6Z16 - chains B and E of the 14 polymer chains in the assembly; structure by electron microscopy, 2.98 A resolution.

# Chain B
Name: Multisubunit Na+/H+ antiporter, B subunit
Source organism: Anoxybacillus flavithermus (strain DSM 21510 / WK1)
UniProtKB: B7GL83 (B7GL83_ANOFW); numbering as in UniProt (aligned over 1-140)
Amino-acid sequence (140 residues; numbered 1 to 140; the number before each row is that of its first residue):
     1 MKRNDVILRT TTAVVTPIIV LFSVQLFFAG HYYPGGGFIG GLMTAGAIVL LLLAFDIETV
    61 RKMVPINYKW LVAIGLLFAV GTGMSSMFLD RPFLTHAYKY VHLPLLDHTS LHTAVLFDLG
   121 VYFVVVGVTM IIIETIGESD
Disordered / not traced: 1-2
Residues lining bound ligands:
  - phosphatidylethanolamine (PTY), molecule 1: Ala-13, Val-14, Pro-17
  - phosphatidylethanolamine (PTY), molecule 2: Leu-42, Ala-45, Gly-46, Val-49, Thr-129, Ile-136, Gly-137, Asp-140

# Chain E
Name: Multisubunit Na+/H+ antiporter, E subunit
Source organism: Anoxybacillus flavithermus (strain DSM 21510 / WK1)
UniProtKB: B7GL97 (B7GL97_ANOFW); numbering as in UniProt (aligned over 1-158)
Amino-acid sequence (158 residues; each row starts with the number of its first residue):
     1 MAFQILLNVI LAFVWMFLTV SFDGASFLVG YMIGLFILFI LRRFFHSRFY LVPVFVIIKL
    61 LFIFFKELIL SNIAVAKVVM QRSLTIQPAI FALPTELKKE WEITVLAMLI TLTPGTLVLD
   121 VSDDGSTLYI HALNSPDVHE AIESIKQSFE KTIMEVSK
Residues lining bound ligands: phosphatidylethanolamine (PTY): Phe-3, Leu-7, Ile-10, Leu-11, Val-14, Phe-44, Phe-45, His-46
From the paper describing this entry:
  - mutagenesis - L41W: unchanged catalytic activity
  - higher-order assembly contacts with a neighbouring Multisubunit Na+/H+ antiporter, B subunit: Leu-41

# Interface between chain B and chain E
Residue-residue contacts - 10 pairs, chain B then chain E:
  Arg-3(B) with Asp-123(E), hydrogen bond (backbone-side chain)
  Asn-4(B) with Val-121(E); Ser-122(E), hydrogen bond (side chain-backbone); Asp-123(E), hydrogen bond (side chain-backbone)
  Val-6(B) with Glu-100(E)
  Ile-7(B) with Thr-104(E); Ala-107(E), hydrophobic
  Arg-9(B) with Glu-100(E), salt bridge
  Thr-10(B) with Glu-100(E); Thr-104(E)
Interface residues without a listed pair, chain E (7 interface residues in all): Trp-101

# Overview
Chain B and chain E form an interface of 6 and 7 residues respectively, with 3 hydrogen bonds and 1 salt
bridge. Among the polar pairs are Arg-9(B)/Glu-100(E), Arg-3(B)/Asp-123(E) and Asn-4(B)/Ser-122(E). From the
paper: L41W of chain E leaves catalytic activity unchanged; higher-order assembly contacts with a neighbouring
Multisubunit Na+/H+ antiporter, B subunit through Leu-41(E).
Chain B is Multisubunit Na+/H+ antiporter, B subunit and chain E is Multisubunit Na+/H+ antiporter, E subunit,
both from Anoxybacillus flavithermus (strain DSM 21510 / WK1); the structure, Structure of the Mrp antiporter
complex, was determined by electron microscopy.
